9MPB - chains H and L; structure by X-ray diffraction, 1.98 A resolution.

[Chain H]
Molecule: Fab heavy chain
Notes: antibody fragment or engineered binder
Amino-acid sequence (237 residues; each row starts with the number of its first residue; a row labelled like 82A-82C holds insertion residues (82A, then the next letters in order); numbers below 1 keep their minus sign (Gln-1 is residue -1)):
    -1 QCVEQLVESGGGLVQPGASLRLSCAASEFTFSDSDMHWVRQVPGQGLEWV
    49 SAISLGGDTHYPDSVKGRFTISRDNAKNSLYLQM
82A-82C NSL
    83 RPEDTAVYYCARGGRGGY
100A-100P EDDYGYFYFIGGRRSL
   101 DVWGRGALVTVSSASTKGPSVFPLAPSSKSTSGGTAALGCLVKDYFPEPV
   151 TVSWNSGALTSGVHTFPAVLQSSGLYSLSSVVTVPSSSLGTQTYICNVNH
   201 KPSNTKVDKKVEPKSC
Unresolved in the structure: -1 to 1, 129-133, 215-216
Cystine bridges: Cys22-Cys92, Cys140-Cys196
Modified / non-standard residues: Tyr100D (O-sulfo-L-tyrosine; TYS)

[Chain L]
Molecule: Fab light chain
Notes: antibody fragment or engineered binder
Amino-acid sequence (220 residues; row label = number of the first residue in the row; a row labelled like 27A-27D holds insertion residues (27A, then the next letters in order)):
     1 DIVMTQTPLSLPVTPGEPASISCRSSQ
27A-27D SLLD
    28 S
28A-28B EA
    29 GNTYLDWYLQRPGQSPQLLIYEVSNRASGVPDRFSGSGSDTDFTLKVSRV
    79 EAEDVGVYYCMQGIQLPYSFGQGTKVEIKRTVAAPSVFIFPPSDEQLKSG
   129 TASVVCLLNNFYPREAKVQWKVDNALQSGNSQESVTEQDSKDSTYSLSST
   179 LTLSKADYEKHKVYACEVTHQGLSSPVTKSFNRGEC
Unresolved in the structure: 28A-28B, 214
Cystine bridges: Cys23-Cys88, Cys134-Cys194

[Chain H / chain L interface]
Contacting residue pairs (71):
  His35(H) - Tyr96(L)
  Gln39(H) - Gln38(L)  hydrogen bond
  Gln39(H) - Tyr87(L)
  Gln43(H) - Tyr87(L)  hydrogen bond (backbone-side chain)
  Gly44(H) - Tyr87(L)
  Leu45(H) - Pro44(L)  hydrophobic
  Leu45(H) - Tyr87(L)  hydrophobic
  Leu45(H) - Phe98(L)
  Trp47(H) - Pro95(L)  hydrophobic
  Trp47(H) - Tyr96(L)
  His58(H) - Leu94(L)
  Pro60(H) - Pro95(L)  hydrophobic
  Tyr91(H) - Gln38(L)  hydrogen bond
  Tyr91(H) - Ser43(L)
  Tyr91(H) - Pro44(L)
  Gly100L(H) - Glu50(L)  hydrogen bond (backbone-side chain)
  Arg100M(H) - Tyr32(L)  hydrogen bond
  Arg100M(H) - Glu50(L)
  Arg100N(H) - Tyr32(L)
  Arg100N(H) - Asp34(L)
  Arg100N(H) - Met89(L)
  Arg100N(H) - Gly91(L)  hydrogen bond (side chain-backbone)
  Arg100N(H) - Ile92(L)  hydrogen bond (side chain-backbone)
  Arg100N(H) - Gln93(L)
  Arg100N(H) - Leu94(L)
  Arg100N(H) - Tyr96(L)
  Ser100O(H) - Asp34(L)  hydrogen bond
  Ser100O(H) - Tyr36(L)
  Ser100O(H) - Tyr49(L)
  Leu100P(H) - Tyr36(L)  hydrogen bond (backbone-side chain)
  Leu100P(H) - Leu46(L)
  Asp101(H) - Leu46(L)
  Trp103(H) - Tyr36(L)
  Trp103(H) - Pro44(L)
  Gly104(H) - Ser43(L)  hydrogen bond (backbone-side chain)
  Arg105(H) - Ser43(L)
  Phe122(H) - Ser121(L)
  Phe122(H) - Glu123(L)
  Phe122(H) - Gln124(L)
  Phe122(H) - Ser127(L)
  Pro123(H) - Ser121(L)
  Pro123(H) - Glu123(L)
  Leu124(H) - Phe118(L)  hydrophobic
  Ala125(H) - Phe118(L)
  Thr135(H) - Phe116(L)
  Ala137(H) - Phe116(L)  hydrophobic
  Ala137(H) - Phe118(L)
  Ala137(H) - Leu135(L)  hydrophobic
  Leu138(H) - Phe118(L)  hydrophobic
  Leu141(H) - Ser131(L)
  Lys143(H) - Gln124(L)
  Lys143(H) - Ser131(L)
  His164(H) - Asn137(L)  hydrogen bond
  His164(H) - Asn138(L)  hydrogen bond
  His164(H) - Ser174(L)  hydrogen bond
  Phe166(H) - Leu135(L)  hydrophobic
  Phe166(H) - Ser162(L)
  Phe166(H) - Thr164(L)
  Phe166(H) - Ser174(L)
  Phe166(H) - Leu175(L)
  Phe166(H) - Ser176(L)
  Pro167(H) - Ser162(L)  hydrogen bond (backbone-side chain)
  Pro167(H) - Val163(L)
  Val169(H) - Gln160(L)
  Val169(H) - Glu161(L)
  Val169(H) - Ser162(L)
  Leu170(H) - Gln160(L)  hydrogen bond (backbone-side chain)
  Gln171(H) - Gln160(L)
  Val181(H) - Leu135(L)  hydrophobic
  Thr183(H) - Asn137(L)
  Lys209(H) - Glu123(L)  salt bridge
Interface residues without a listed pair, chain H (43 interface residues in all): Val37, Glu46, Ile100J, Gly100K, Ala136, Ser179, Lys214
Interface residues without a listed pair, chain L (43 interface residues in all): Asn30, Gln42, Gln45, Asp122, Thr129, Val133, Glu213

[Overview]
The chain H/chain L interface involves 43 residues from each chain, with 15 hydrogen bonds and 1 salt bridge.
Among the polar pairs are Lys209(H)-Glu123(L), Gln39(H)-Gln38(L) and Gln43(H)-Tyr87(L).
Here chain H is Fab heavy chain and chain L is Fab light chain. Entry 9MPB (Crystal structure of the HIV
V2-apex-targeting antibody RM038, derived from macaque ApexGT6 immunization) was determined by X-ray
diffraction, deposited together with 9MPX, 9MQG, 9B8B, 9B8C and 9MPC.
